PDB entry 8TEU | electron microscopy, 4.01 A resolution (low resolution: residue-level contacts below are approximate; hydrogen-bond / salt-bridge calls are withheld) | chains H and K of the 24 polymer chains in the assembly

Chain H (and K):
Protein: Major capsid protein
Organism: Human herpesvirus 5 strain AD169
Notes: chain K of this document is another copy of the same molecule, construct and numbering; everything in this record applies to it too
Reference sequence: P16729 (MCP_HCMVA); residue numbers follow UniProt; this construct covers 1-1370
Sequence (1370 residues; numbered 1 to 1370; the number before each row is that of its first residue):
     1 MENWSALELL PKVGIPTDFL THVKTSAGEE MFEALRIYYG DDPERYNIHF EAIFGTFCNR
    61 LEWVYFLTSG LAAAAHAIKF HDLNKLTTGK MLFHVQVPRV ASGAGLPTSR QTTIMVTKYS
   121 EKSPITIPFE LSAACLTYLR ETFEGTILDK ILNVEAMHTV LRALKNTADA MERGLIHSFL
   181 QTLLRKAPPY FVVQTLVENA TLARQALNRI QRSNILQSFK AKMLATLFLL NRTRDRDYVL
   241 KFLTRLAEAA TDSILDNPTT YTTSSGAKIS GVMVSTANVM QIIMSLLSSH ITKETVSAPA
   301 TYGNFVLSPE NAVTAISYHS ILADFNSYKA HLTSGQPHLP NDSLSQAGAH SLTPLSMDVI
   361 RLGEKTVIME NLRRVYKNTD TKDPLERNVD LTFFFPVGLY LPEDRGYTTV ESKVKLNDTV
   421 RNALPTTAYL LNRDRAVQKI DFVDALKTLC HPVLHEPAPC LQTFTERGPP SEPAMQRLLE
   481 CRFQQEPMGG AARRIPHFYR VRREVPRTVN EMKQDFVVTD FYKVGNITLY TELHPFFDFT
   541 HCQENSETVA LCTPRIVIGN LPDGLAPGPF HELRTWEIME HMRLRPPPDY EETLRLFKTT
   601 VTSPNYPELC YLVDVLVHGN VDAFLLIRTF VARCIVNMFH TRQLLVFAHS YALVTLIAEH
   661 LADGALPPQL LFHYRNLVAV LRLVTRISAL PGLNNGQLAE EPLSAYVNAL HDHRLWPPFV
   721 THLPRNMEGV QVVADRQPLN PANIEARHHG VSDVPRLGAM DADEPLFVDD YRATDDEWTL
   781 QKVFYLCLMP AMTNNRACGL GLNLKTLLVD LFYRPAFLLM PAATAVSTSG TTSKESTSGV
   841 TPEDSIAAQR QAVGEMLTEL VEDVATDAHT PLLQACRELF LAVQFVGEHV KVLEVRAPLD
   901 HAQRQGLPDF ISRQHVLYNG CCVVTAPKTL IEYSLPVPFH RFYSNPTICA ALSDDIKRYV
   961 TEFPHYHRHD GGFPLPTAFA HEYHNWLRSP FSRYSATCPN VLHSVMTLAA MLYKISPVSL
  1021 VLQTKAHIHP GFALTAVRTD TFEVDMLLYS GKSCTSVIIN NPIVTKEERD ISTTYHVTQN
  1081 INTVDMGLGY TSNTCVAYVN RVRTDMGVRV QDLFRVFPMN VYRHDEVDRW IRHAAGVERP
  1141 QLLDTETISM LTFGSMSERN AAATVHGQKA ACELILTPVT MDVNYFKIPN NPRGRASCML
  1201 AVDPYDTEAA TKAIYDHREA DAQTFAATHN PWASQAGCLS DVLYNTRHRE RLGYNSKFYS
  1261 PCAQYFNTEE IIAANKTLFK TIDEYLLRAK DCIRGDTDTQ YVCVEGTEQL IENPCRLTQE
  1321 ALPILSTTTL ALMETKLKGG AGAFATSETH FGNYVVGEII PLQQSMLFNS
Disordered / not traced: 306-349, 825-841 (chain K: 1-46, 141-149, 823-841)
Disulfide bonds: C1292-C1303

Chain H / chain K interface:
Residue-residue contacts (81):
  E2(H) - K90(K)
  E2(H) - Y119(K)
  W4(H) - M115(K)
  W4(H) - T117(K)
  L7(H) - L92(K)
  L7(H) - F93(K)
  L7(H) - H94(K)
  L7(H) - M115(K)
  E8(H) - M115(K)
  L10(H) - L332(K)
  P11(H) - Y328(K)
  P11(H) - H331(K)
  P11(H) - L332(K)
  P11(H) - Q336(K)
  P11(H) - P337(K)
  P11(H) - L339(K)
  K12(H) - H94(K)
  K12(H) - P337(K)
  K12(H) - H338(K)
  K12(H) - L339(K)
  V13(H) - L339(K)
  V13(H) - P340(K)
  I15(H) - I254(K)
  T17(H) - L1088(K)
  D18(H) - T251(K)
  D18(H) - D252(K)
  D18(H) - L1088(K)
  F19(H) - L1088(K)
  L20(H) - L196(K)
  L20(H) - V197(K)
  L20(H) - A200(K)
  L20(H) - A249(K)
  L20(H) - T251(K)
  T21(H) - A200(K)
  T21(H) - F1279(K)
  H22(H) - A203(K)
  H22(H) - R204(K)
  V23(H) - V97(K)
  V23(H) - I114(K)
  K24(H) - I114(K)
  K24(H) - R204(K)
  T25(H) - A203(K)
  T25(H) - R204(K)
  T25(H) - Q205(K)
  T25(H) - L207(K)
  S26(H) - F1279(K)
  E29(H) - A206(K)
  E29(H) - L207(K)
  E29(H) - T1277(K)
  E29(H) - L1278(K)
  E29(H) - F1279(K)
  E30(H) - K1280(K)
  M31(H) - L1088(K)
  M31(H) - G1089(K)
  M31(H) - F1279(K)
  F32(H) - V116(K)
  F32(H) - L1088(K)
  E33(H) - T117(K)
  L35(H) - M115(K)
  L35(H) - V116(K)
  R36(H) - I114(K)
  R36(H) - M115(K)
  I37(H) - T113(K)
  Y38(H) - T112(K)
  Y38(H) - T113(K)
  Y38(H) - M115(K)
  Y39(H) - Q111(K)
  Y39(H) - T112(K)
  G40(H) - Q111(K)
  Y138(H) - K85(K)
  F143(H) - I1063(K)
  T146(H) - H81(K)
  T146(H) - D82(K)
  T146(H) - V306(K)
  I147(H) - L307(K)
  I147(H) - S308(K)
  I147(H) - P309(K)
  I147(H) - A312(K)
  L148(H) - D82(K)
  L148(H) - K85(K)
  L152(H) - K85(K)
Also at the interface, not in a pair above, chain H (44 interface residues in all): N3, A27, G28, A34, D41, G145, D149, I151
Also at the interface, not in a pair above, chain K (57 interface residues in all): V95, R110, K118, V193, R212, I316, L322, N341, D342

Overview:
Chain H and chain K form an interface of 44 and 57 residues respectively.
Both chains are Major capsid protein (Human herpesvirus 5 strain AD169). Entry 8TEU (Human cytomegalovirus
portal vertex, non-infectious enveloped particle (NIEP) configuration 2 - inverted (NC2-inv)) was determined
by electron microscopy (same publication as 8TEP, 8TES, 8TET and 8TEW).
